5OW6 - chains A and C of the 3 polymer chains in the assembly; structure by electron microscopy, 4.20 A resolution (low resolution: residue-level contacts below are approximate; hydrogen-bond / salt-bridge calls are withheld).

[Chain A]
Protein: VP1
Organism: Cucumber mosaic virus
UniProtKB: A0A1Q2SR16 (A0A1Q2SR16_9BROM); numbering as in UniProt (aligned over 66-218)
Amino-acid sequence (153 residues; each row starts with the number of its first residue):
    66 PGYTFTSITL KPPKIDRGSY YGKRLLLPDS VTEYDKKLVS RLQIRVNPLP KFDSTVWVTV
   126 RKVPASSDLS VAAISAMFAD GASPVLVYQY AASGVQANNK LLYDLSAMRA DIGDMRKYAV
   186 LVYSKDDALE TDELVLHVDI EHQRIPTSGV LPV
Sequence notes: conflict Leu-107 (Ile in A0A1Q2SR16)

[Chain C]
Protein: Capsid protein, VP3
Organism: Cucumber mosaic virus
UniProtKB: K4TZS9 (K4TZS9_9BROM); residues 28-218 here correspond to UniProt positions 40-230 (UniProt number = residue number + 12)
Amino-acid sequence (191 residues; row label = number of the first residue in the row):
    28 ADANFRVLSQ QLSRLNKTLA AGRPTINHPT FVGSERCRPG YTFTSITLKP PKIDRGSYYG
    88 KRLLLPDSVT EYDKKLVSRL QIRVNPLPKF DSTVWVTVRK VPASSDLSVA AISAMFADGA
   148 SPVLVYQYAA SGVQANNKLL YDLSAMRADI GDMRKYAVLV YSKDDALETD ELVLHVDIEH
   208 QRIPTSGVLP V
Sequence notes: conflict Leu-107 (Ile119 in K4TZS9)

[Interface between chain A and chain C]
Contacting residue pairs (9):
  Glu-98(A) / Lys-127(C)
  Glu-98(A) / Met-173(C)
  Asp-100(A) / Asp-179(C)
  Asp-100(A) / Lys-182(C)
  Lys-101(A) / Arg-174(C)
  Arg-181(A) / Ala-130(C)
  Arg-181(A) / Ser-132(C)
  Pro-217(A) / Gly-146(C)
  Val-218(A) / Gly-146(C)
Interface residues without a listed pair, chain A (7 interface residues in all): Asp-94
Interface residues without a listed pair, chain C (10 interface residues in all): Pro-129, Asp-145

[In short]
The interface between chain A and chain C involves 7 residues on one side and 10 on the other.
Chain A is VP1 and chain C is Capsid protein, VP3, both from Cucumber mosaic virus; the structure, CryoEM
structure of recombinant CMV particles with Tetanus-epitope, was determined by electron microscopy.
